Entry 9L22 (electron microscopy, 3.00 A resolution); this record covers chains C and J of the 12 polymer chains in the assembly.

== Chain C ==
Molecule: Histone H2A type 1-B/E
From: Homo sapiens
UniProtKB: P04908 (H2A1B_HUMAN); residues 1-129 here correspond to UniProt positions 2-130 (UniProt number = residue number + 1)
Amino-acid sequence (129 residues; row label = number of the first residue in the row):
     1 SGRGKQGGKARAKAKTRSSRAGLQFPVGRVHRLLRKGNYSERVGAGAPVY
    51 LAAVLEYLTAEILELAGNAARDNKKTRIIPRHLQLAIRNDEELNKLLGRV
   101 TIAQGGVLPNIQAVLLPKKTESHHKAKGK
Not modelled in the structure: 1-10, 119-129
Curated features (UniProtKB/Swiss-Prot):
  - modified residue: Ser1 (N-acetylserine), Arg3 (Citrulline), Lys5 (N6-(2-hydroxyisobutyryl)lysine), Lys9 (N6-(2-hydroxyisobutyryl)lysine), Lys13 (N6-(beta-hydroxybutyryl)lysine), Lys36 (N6-(2-hydroxyisobutyryl)lysine), Lys74 (N6-(2-hydroxyisobutyryl)lysine), Lys75 (N6-(2-hydroxyisobutyryl)lysine), Lys95 (N6-(2-hydroxyisobutyryl)lysine), Gln104 (N5-methylglutamine), Lys118 (N6-(2-hydroxyisobutyryl)lysine), Lys119 (N6-crotonyllysine), Thr120 (Phosphothreonine), Lys125 (N6-crotonyllysine)
  - cross-link (Glycyl lysine isopeptide (Lys-Gly)): Lys13 (interchain with G-Cter in ubiquitin), Lys15 (interchain with G-Cter in ubiquitin), Lys119 (interchain with G-Cter in ubiquitin)

== Chain J ==
Molecule: 601 DNA
From: Homo sapiens
Sequence (189 nucleotides; numbered -94 to 94; the number before each row is that of its first residue; numbers below 1 keep their minus sign (DA-94 is residue -94)):
   -94 ATCCGGGTGATGCCGGATGCCATCGAGAATCCCGGTGCCGAGGCCGCTCA
   -44 ATTGGTCGTAGACAGCTCTAGCACCGCTTAAACGCACGTACGCGCTGTCC
     6 CCCGCGTTTTAACCGCCAAGGGGATTACTCCCTAGTCTCCAGGCACGTGT
    56 CAGATATATACATCCGATTCCAGTGCCGGTGTCGCTGAT
Not modelled in the structure: -94 to -85, 88-94

== How chain C and chain J interact ==
Residue-residue contacts (14):
  Arg11(C) with DT43(J), hydrogen bond to the base; DC44(J), sugar contact
  Arg29(C) with DG48(J), phosphate contact; DC49(J), salt bridge to the phosphate
  Arg42(C) with DT38(J), sugar contact; DA39(J), phosphate contact
  Val43(C) with DT38(J), sugar contact; DA39(J), hydrogen bond to the phosphate
  Gly44(C) with DT38(J), phosphate contact
  Ala45(C) with DT38(J), phosphate contact
  Lys75(C) with DA59(J), salt bridge to the phosphate
  Thr76(C) with DG58(J), hydrogen bond to the phosphate
  Arg77(C) with DA57(J), sugar contact; DG58(J), hydrogen bond to the phosphate
Interface residues without a listed pair, chain C (10 interface residues in all): Thr16
Interface residues without a listed pair, chain J (10 interface residues in all): DG47

== Overview ==
The chain C/chain J interface involves 10 residues from each chain, with 4 hydrogen bonds and 2 salt bridges.
Polar pairs include Arg11(C)-DT43(J), Val43(C)-DA39(J) and Thr76(C)-DG58(J).
Here chain C is Histone H2A type 1-B/E and chain J is 601 DNA, both from Homo sapiens. Entry 9L22
(hDEK-nucleosome complex (conformation 2)) was determined by electron microscopy (same publication as 9L1X).
